Entry 5COQ (X-ray diffraction, 2.30 A resolution); this record covers chains A and C of the 4 polymer chains in the assembly.

== Chain A (and C) ==
Protein: Enoyl-[acyl-carrier-protein] reductase [NADH]
From: Mycobacterium tuberculosis
Notes: EC 1.3.1.9; chain C of this document is another copy of the same molecule, construct and numbering; everything in this record applies to it too
UniProtKB: M9TGV3 (M9TGV3_MYCTX); numbering as in UniProt (aligned over 1-269)
Chain sequence (289 residues; numbered -19 to 269; the number before each row is that of its first residue; numbers below 1 keep their minus sign (Met-19 is residue -19)):
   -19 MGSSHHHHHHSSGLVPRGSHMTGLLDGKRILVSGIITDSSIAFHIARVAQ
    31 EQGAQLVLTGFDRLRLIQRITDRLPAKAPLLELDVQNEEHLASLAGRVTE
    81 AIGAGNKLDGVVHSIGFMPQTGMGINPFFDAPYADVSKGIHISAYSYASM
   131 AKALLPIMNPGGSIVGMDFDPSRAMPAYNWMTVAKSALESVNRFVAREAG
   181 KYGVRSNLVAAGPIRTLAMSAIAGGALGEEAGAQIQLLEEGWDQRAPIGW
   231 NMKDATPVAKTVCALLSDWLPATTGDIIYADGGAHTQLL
Not modelled in the structure: -19 to 1, 206-209 (chain C: -19 to 1, 204-213)
Construct notes: initiating methionine (-19); expression tag (-18 to 0); engineered mutation Ala203 (Val in M9TGV3)
Small-molecule neighbours:
  - NAD (nicotinamide-adenine-dinucleotide): Gly14, Ile15, Ile16, Ser20, Ile21, Phe41, Leu63, Asp64, Val65, Ser94, Ile95, Gly96, Phe97, Ile122, Met147, Asp148, Phe149, Tyr158, Met161, Lys165, Ala191, Gly192, Pro193, Ile194, Thr196, Leu197, Ala198, Met199
  - 5-hexyl-2-(2-methylphenoxy)phenol (TCU): Gly96, Phe97, Met98, Met103, Phe149, Met155, Pro156, Ala157, Tyr158, Met161, Lys165, Pro193, Thr196, Ala198, Met199, Ile202, Ile215, Leu218
Reported in the primary citation:
  - mutagenesis - V203A (0.8 kcal/mol): decreased binding to 5-hexyl-2-(2-methylphenoxy)phenol
  - binding site for 5-hexyl-2-(2-methylphenoxy)phenol: Ile215 (from molecular simulation)
  - mutagenesis - V203A: decreased catalytic activity on the uninhibited enzyme
  - conformationally variable residues (order/disorder transition): Leu197 to Leu207, Ala211 to Arg225

== Chain A / chain C interface ==
Contacting residue pairs (67):
  Thr2(A) with Thr2(C)
  Leu4(A) with Leu4(C), hydrophobic; Trp249(C), hydrophobic
  Val28(A) with Trp249(C), hydrophobic
  Gln32(A) with Trp249(C)
  Arg173(A) with Thr266(C); Gln267(C), hydrogen bond (backbone-side chain)
  Ala176(A) with Pro227(C)
  Arg177(A) with Gln267(C), hydrogen bond; Leu269(C)
  Gly180(A) with Pro227(C)
  Val184(A) with Ile228(C)
  Pro227(A) with Ala176(C); Gly180(C)
  Ile228(A) with Pro251(C); Ala252(C), hydrophobic
  Pro237(A) with Pro251(C), hydrophobic
  Lys240(A) with Asp248(C); Trp249(C); Pro251(C)
  Thr241(A) with Trp249(C); Leu250(C)
  Ala244(A) with Trp249(C)
  Asp248(A) with Lys240(C), hydrogen bond (backbone-side chain)
  Trp249(A) with Leu4(C), hydrophobic; Val28(C), hydrophobic; Gln32(C); Lys240(C); Thr241(C); Ala244(C)
  Leu250(A) with Thr241(C); Ala244(C), hydrophobic
  Pro251(A) with Ile228(C); Pro237(C), hydrophobic; Thr241(C)
  Ala252(A) with Ile228(C), hydrophobic; Trp230(C), hydrophobic; Pro237(C), hydrophobic; Tyr259(C); Ala260(C); Asp261(C), hydrogen bond (backbone-backbone); Gly262(C), hydrogen bond (backbone-backbone); Gly263(C)
  Thr253(A) with Tyr259(C), hydrogen bond (side chain-backbone)
  Thr254(A) with Pro227(C); Gly262(C); Gly263(C); Thr266(C)
  Gly255(A) with Thr266(C)
  Asp256(A) with Tyr259(C); His265(C), salt bridge
  Tyr259(A) with Ala252(C); Thr253(C), hydrogen bond (backbone-side chain); Asp256(C)
  Ala260(A) with Ala252(C)
  Asp261(A) with Ala252(C), hydrogen bond (backbone-backbone)
  Gly262(A) with Ala252(C), hydrogen bond (backbone-backbone); Thr254(C)
  Gly263(A) with Ala252(C); Thr254(C)
  His265(A) with Asp256(C), salt bridge
  Thr266(A) with Arg173(C); Thr254(C); Gly255(C)
  Gln267(A) with Arg173(C), hydrogen bond (side chain-backbone); Arg177(C), hydrogen bond
  Leu269(A) with Arg177(C), hydrogen bond (backbone-side chain)
Interface residues without a listed pair, chain A (37 interface residues in all): Arg185, Trp230, Cys243, Ile258
Interface residues without a listed pair, chain C (37 interface residues in all): Val184, Arg185, Cys243, Ile258

== Summary ==
The chain A/chain C interface involves 37 residues from each chain, with 12 hydrogen bonds and 2 salt bridges.
Among the polar pairs are Asp256(A)-His265(C), Arg173(A)-Gln267(C) and Arg177(A)-Gln267(C). Chain A binds NAD
and 5-hexyl-2-(2-methylphenoxy)phenol. From the paper: a binding site for 5-hexyl-2-(2-methylphenoxy)phenol at
Ile215(A); V203A of chain A reduces binding to 5-hexyl-2-(2-methylphenoxy)phenol.
Both chains are Enoyl-[acyl-carrier-protein] reductase [NADH] (Mycobacterium tuberculosis). Entry 5COQ (The
effect of valine to alanine mutation on InhA enzyme crystallization pattern and substrate binding loop ...)
was determined by X-ray diffraction (same publication as 5CPB, 5CPF and 5CP8).
